PDB entry 1I50 | X-ray diffraction, 2.80 A resolution | chains B and J of the 10 polymer chains in the assembly

# Chain B
Molecule: DNA-directed RNA polymerase II 140KD polypeptide
From: Saccharomyces cerevisiae
Notes: EC 2.7.7.6
UniProt: P08518 (RPB2_YEAST); numbering as in UniProt (aligned over 1-1224)
Sequence (1224 residues; each row starts with the number of its first residue):
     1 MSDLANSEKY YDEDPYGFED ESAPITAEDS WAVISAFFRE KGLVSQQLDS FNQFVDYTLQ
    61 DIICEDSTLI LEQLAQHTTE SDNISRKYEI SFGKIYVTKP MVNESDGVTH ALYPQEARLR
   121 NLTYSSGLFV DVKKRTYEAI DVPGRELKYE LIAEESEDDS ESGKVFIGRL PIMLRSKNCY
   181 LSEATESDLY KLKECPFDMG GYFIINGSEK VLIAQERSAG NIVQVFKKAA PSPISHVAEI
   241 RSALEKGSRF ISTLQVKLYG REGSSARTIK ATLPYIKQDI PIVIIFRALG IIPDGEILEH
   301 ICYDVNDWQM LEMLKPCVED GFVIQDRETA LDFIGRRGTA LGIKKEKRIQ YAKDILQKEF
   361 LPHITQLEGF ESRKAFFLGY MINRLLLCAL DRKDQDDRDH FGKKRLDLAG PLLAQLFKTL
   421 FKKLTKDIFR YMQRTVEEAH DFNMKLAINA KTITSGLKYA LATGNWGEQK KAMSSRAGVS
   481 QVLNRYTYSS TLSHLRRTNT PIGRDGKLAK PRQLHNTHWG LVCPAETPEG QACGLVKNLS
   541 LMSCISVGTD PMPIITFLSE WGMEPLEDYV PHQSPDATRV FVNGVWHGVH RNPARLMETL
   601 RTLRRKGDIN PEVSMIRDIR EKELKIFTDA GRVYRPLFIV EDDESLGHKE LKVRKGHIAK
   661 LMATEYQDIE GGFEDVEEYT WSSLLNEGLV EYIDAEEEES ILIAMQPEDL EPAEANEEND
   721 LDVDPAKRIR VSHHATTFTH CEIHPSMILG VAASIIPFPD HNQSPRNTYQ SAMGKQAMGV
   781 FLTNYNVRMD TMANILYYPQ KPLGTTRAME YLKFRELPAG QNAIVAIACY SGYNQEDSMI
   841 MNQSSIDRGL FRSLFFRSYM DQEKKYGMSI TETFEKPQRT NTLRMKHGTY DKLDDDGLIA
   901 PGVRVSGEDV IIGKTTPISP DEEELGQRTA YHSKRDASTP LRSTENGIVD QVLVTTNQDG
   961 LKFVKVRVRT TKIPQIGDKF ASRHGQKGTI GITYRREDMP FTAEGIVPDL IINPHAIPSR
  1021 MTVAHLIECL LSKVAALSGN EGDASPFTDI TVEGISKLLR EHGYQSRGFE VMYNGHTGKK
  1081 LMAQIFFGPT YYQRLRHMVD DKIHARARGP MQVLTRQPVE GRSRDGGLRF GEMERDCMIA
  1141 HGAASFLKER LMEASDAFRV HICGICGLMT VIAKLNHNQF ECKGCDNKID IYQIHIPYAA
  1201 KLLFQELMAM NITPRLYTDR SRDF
Unresolved in the structure: 1-17, 71-88, 139-163, 438-445, 468-476, 503-508, 669-677, 713-721, 920-932, 1111-1126
Metal / ion sites: Zn2+: Cys1163, Cys1166, Cys1182, Cys1185
What the authors report for this chain:
  - catalytic residues: Glu836, Asp837
  - conformationally variable residues (domain motion): Lys347

# Chain J
Molecule: DNA-directed RNA polymerase II 8.3KD polypeptide
From: Saccharomyces cerevisiae
Notes: EC 2.7.7.6
UniProt: P22139 (RPB10_YEAST); residues 1-70 here = UniProt positions 1-70
Sequence (70 residues; numbered 1 to 70; the number before each row is that of its first residue):
     1 MIVPVRCFSC GKVVGDKWES YLNLLQEDEL DEGTALSRLG LKRYCCRRMI LTHVDLIEKF
    61 LRYNPLEKRD
Unresolved in the structure: 66-70
Metal / ion sites: Zn2+: Cys7, Cys10, Cys45, Cys46

# How chain B and chain J interact
Residue-residue contacts (63; chain B residue first):
  Glu186(B) with Arg62(J), salt bridge
  Tyr190(B) with Lys59(J); Arg62(J); Tyr63(J), hydrophobic
  Lys193(B) with Pro65(J)
  Cys195(B) with Tyr63(J)
  Pro196(B) with Tyr63(J)
  Val780(B) with Leu56(J), hydrophobic
  Thr783(B) with Phe60(J); Tyr63(J), hydrogen bond
  Asn784(B) with Tyr63(J), hydrogen bond (backbone-side chain)
  Tyr785(B) with Met1(J); Phe60(J), hydrophobic
  Leu796(B) with Met1(J)
  Tyr797(B) with Met1(J), hydrogen bond (backbone-backbone)
  Tyr798(B) with Ile2(J); Pro4(J), hydrophobic; Phe8(J), hydrophobic
  Pro799(B) with Met1(J); Val54(J)
  Gln800(B) with Arg48(J); Met49(J); Thr52(J)
  Lys801(B) with Leu51(J), hydrogen bond (side chain-backbone); Thr52(J), hydrogen bond (backbone-backbone); Val54(J)
  Leu803(B) with Thr52(J)
  Arg815(B) with Val54(J)
  Glu816(B) with Val54(J); Leu56(J)
  Gln821(B) with Phe8(J)
  Asn822(B) with Arg48(J), hydrogen bond (backbone-side chain); Thr52(J)
  Ile824(B) with Ser9(J); Arg48(J)
  Ser845(B) with Phe8(J), hydrogen bond (side chain-backbone)
  Arg848(B) with Cys7(J); Phe8(J), hydrogen bond (side chain-backbone); Ser9(J), hydrogen bond (side chain-backbone); Cys10(J); Gly11(J)
  Gly849(B) with Phe8(J)
  Leu850(B) with Phe8(J)
  Arg996(B) with Ser9(J); Cys10(J), hydrogen bond (side chain-backbone)
  Ile1006(B) with Arg43(J); Tyr44(J)
  Asp1009(B) with Phe8(J); Ser9(J), hydrogen bond; Arg48(J), salt bridge
  Lys1033(B) with Tyr44(J)
  Ala1035(B) with Leu51(J)
  Ala1036(B) with Tyr44(J), hydrophobic; Arg47(J)
  Leu1037(B) with Tyr44(J), hydrophobic; Arg47(J), hydrogen bond (backbone-side chain)
  Ser1038(B) with Gly33(J)
  Gly1039(B) with Glu32(J); Gly33(J); Leu51(J)
  Tyr1064(B) with Tyr44(J)
  Glu1070(B) with Tyr44(J), hydrogen bond
  Phe1087(B) with Tyr44(J)
Also at the interface, not in a pair above, chain B (46 interface residues in all): Ser187, Phe197, Ile795, Leu817, Pro818, Ser844, Glu1004, Val1007, Asn1040
Also at the interface, not in a pair above, chain J (26 interface residues in all): Cys45, His53

# Summary
The interface between chain B and chain J involves 46 residues on one side and 26 on the other, with 13
hydrogen bonds and 2 salt bridges. Polar contacts include Glu186(B)-Arg62(J), Asp1009(B)-Arg48(J) and
Thr783(B)-Tyr63(J). Cys1163(B), Cys1166(B), Cys1182(B) and Cys1185(B) coordinate Zn2+. The paper reports
catalytic residues Glu836(B) and Asp837(B); conformational variability at Lys347(B).
Here chain B is DNA-directed RNA polymerase II 140KD polypeptide and chain J is DNA-directed RNA polymerase II
8.3KD polypeptide, both from Saccharomyces cerevisiae. Entry 1I50 (RNA polymerase II crystal form II at 2.8 A
resolution) was determined by X-ray diffraction, deposited together with 1I3Q.
